PDB entry 6LWA | X-ray diffraction, 2.76 A resolution | chains A and C of the 3 polymer chains in the assembly

== Chain A ==
Molecule: Endonuclease 8-like 1
Source organism: Homo sapiens
Notes: EC 3.2.2.-, 4.2.99.18
UniProtKB: Q96FI4 (NEIL1_HUMAN); residue numbers follow UniProt; this construct covers 1-295
Chain sequence (295 residues; each row starts with the number of its first residue):
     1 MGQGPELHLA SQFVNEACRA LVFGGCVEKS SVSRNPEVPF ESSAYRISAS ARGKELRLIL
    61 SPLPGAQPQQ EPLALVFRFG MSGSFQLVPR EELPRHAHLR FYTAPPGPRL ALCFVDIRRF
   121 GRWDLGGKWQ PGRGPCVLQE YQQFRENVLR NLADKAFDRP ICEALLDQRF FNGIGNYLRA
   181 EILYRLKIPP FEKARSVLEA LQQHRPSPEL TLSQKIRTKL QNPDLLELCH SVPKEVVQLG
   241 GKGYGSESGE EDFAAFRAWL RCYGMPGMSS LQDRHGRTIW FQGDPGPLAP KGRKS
Disordered / not traced: 1, 203-221, 245-248, 291-295
Construct notes: engineered mutation Gly2 (Pro in Q96FI4), Gln3 (Glu in Q96FI4)
Curated features (UniProtKB/Swiss-Prot):
  - active site: Lys54 (Proton donor)
  - binding site (DNA): Asn176
  - natural variant: Ala44 (A44D: Found in a patient with childhood-onset nephrotic syndrome, focal segmental glomerulosclerosis and end-stage renal disease; uncertain significance), Ala156 (A156T: Found in a patient with childhood-onset steroid-resistant nephrotic syndrome; uncertain significance), Glu181 (E181K: Found in a patient with nephrotic syndrome also carrying mutation P-159 in MYO1E), Lys242 (K242R: In RNA edited version)
  - mutagenesis: Lys54 (K54L: Loss of glycosylase activity), Arg277 (R277A: Strongly reduced glycosylase activity. Has little effect on AP lyase activity)
Reported in the primary citation:
  - binding site for the 13-nt DNA strand: Lys242
  - contacts within the chain: Glu6-Lys242 (hydrogen bond) (from molecular simulation)

== Chain C ==
Molecule: 13-nt DNA strand
Sequence (13 nucleotides; numbered 1 to 13; the number before each row is that of its first residue):
     1 TAGACCTGGA CGG

== How chain A and chain C interact ==
Pairs across the interface (12; chain A residue first):
  Arg34(A) - DC5(C)  phosphate contact
  Arg34(A) - DC6(C)  salt bridge to the phosphate
  Arg95(A) - DG8(C)  salt bridge to the phosphate
  His96(A) - DT7(C)  hydrogen bond to the phosphate
  His96(A) - DG8(C)  salt bridge to the phosphate
  Ile117(A) - DT7(C)  sugar contact
  Arg118(A) - DC6(C)  hydrogen bond to the base
  Arg118(A) - DT7(C)  base contact
  Arg119(A) - DC6(C)  hydrogen bond to the phosphate
  Arg119(A) - DT7(C)  salt bridge to the phosphate
  Phe120(A) - DC5(C)  base contact
  Phe120(A) - DC6(C)  base contact
Other interface residues (no listed pair), chain A (8 interface residues in all): Arg274
Other interface residues (no listed pair), chain C (5 interface residues in all): DT1

== Overview ==
Chain A and chain C form an interface of 8 and 5 residues respectively, with 3 hydrogen bonds and 4 salt
bridges. Among the polar pairs are Arg118(A)-DC6(C), His96(A)-DT7(C) and Arg119(A)-DC6(C). The paper reports a
binding site for the 13-nt DNA strand at Lys242(A); contacts within the chain involving Glu6(A) and Lys242(A).
Chain A is Endonuclease 8-like 1 (Homo sapiens) and chain C is a 13-nt DNA strand; the structure, Crystal
structure of human NEIL1(P2G, E3Q, K242) bound to duplex DNA containing 5-hydroxyuracil (5-OHU), was
determined by X-ray diffraction (same publication as 6LWB, 6LWC, 6LWD, 6LWF, 6LWG, 6LWH and 10 further
entries).
